PDB entry 6WDS | electron microscopy, 2.90 A resolution | chains B and C of the 6 polymer chains in the assembly

# Chain B
Molecule: viral protein 2
Source organism: Enterovirus D68
Reference sequence: A0A0A7X639 (A0A0A7X639_9ENTO); residues 1-248 here correspond to UniProt positions 70-317 (UniProt number = residue number + 69)
Chain sequence (248 residues; row label = number of the first residue in the row):
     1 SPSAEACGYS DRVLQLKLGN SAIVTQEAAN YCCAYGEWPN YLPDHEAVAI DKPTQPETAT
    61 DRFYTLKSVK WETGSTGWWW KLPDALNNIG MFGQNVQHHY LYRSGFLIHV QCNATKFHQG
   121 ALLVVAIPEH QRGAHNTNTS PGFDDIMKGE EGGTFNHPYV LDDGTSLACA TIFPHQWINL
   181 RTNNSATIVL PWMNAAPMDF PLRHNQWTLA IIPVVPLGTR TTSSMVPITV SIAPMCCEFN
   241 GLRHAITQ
Unresolved in the structure: 1-9, 248

# Chain C
Molecule: viral protein 3
Source organism: Enterovirus D68
Reference sequence: A0A097BW12 (A0A097BW12_9ENTO); residues 1-247 here correspond to UniProt positions 318-564 (UniProt number = residue number + 317)
Chain sequence (247 residues; each row starts with the number of its first residue):
     1 GVPTYLLPGS GQFLTTDDHS SAPALPCFNP TPEMHIPGQV RNMLEVVQVE SMMEINNTES
    61 AVGMERLKVD ISALTDVDQL LFNIPLDIQL DGPLRNTLVG NISRYYTHWS GSLEMTFMFC
   121 GSFMAAGKLI LCYTPPGGSC PTTRETAMLG THIVWDFGLQ SSVTLIIPWI SGSHYRMFNN
   181 DAKSTNANVG YVTCFMQTNL IVPSESSDTC SLIGFIAAKD DFSLRLMRDS PDIGQLDHLH
   241 AAEAAYQ
Unresolved in the structure: 246-247

# Chain B / chain C interface
Pairs across the interface (76):
  Tyr-35(B) with Pro-37(C), hydrophobic; Gly-38(C)
  Glu-37(B) with His-35(C), salt bridge; Pro-37(C)
  Glu-46(B) with Met-34(C); His-35(C)
  Lys-116(B) with Ser-122(C), hydrogen bond (backbone-side chain); Phe-123(C); Met-124(C), hydrogen bond (backbone-backbone)
  Phe-117(B) with Ser-122(C); Met-124(C), hydrophobic; Glu-205(C); Ser-206(C)
  His-118(B) with Ser-122(C)
  Gln-119(B) with Cys-120(C); Gly-121(C); Ser-122(C); Ser-207(C), hydrogen bond (side chain-backbone); Thr-209(C), hydrogen bond (side chain-backbone); Cys-210(C), hydrogen bond
  Leu-123(B) with Met-52(C), hydrophobic
  Asn-138(B) with His-240(C)
  Pro-158(B) with Met-64(C), hydrophobic
  Tyr-159(B) with Glu-54(C), hydrogen bond; Gly-63(C); Met-64(C); Arg-66(C)
  Ser-166(B) with Asn-96(C), hydrogen bond
  Leu-167(B) with Met-52(C); Met-64(C), hydrophobic; Leu-67(C), hydrophobic
  Ala-168(B) with Ser-51(C), hydrogen bond (backbone-side chain); Met-52(C), hydrogen bond (backbone-backbone)
  Cys-169(B) with Ser-51(C); Asn-96(C), hydrogen bond (side chain-backbone); Thr-97(C); Leu-98(C)
  Thr-171(B) with Val-49(C); Glu-50(C), hydrogen bond (side chain-backbone); Ser-51(C)
  Ile-172(B) with Leu-98(C), hydrophobic
  Trp-177(B) with Met-52(C), hydrophobic; Met-118(C), hydrophobic; Phe-215(C), hydrophobic
  Asn-179(B) with Phe-119(C), hydrogen bond (side chain-backbone); Cys-120(C)
  Arg-181(B) with Phe-119(C); Gly-121(C); Ser-122(C), hydrogen bond (side chain-backbone); Phe-123(C); Ala-125(C), hydrogen bond (side chain-backbone); Gly-158(C), hydrogen bond (side chain-backbone); Ser-161(C), hydrogen bond
  Thr-182(B) with Ser-161(C)
  Pro-191(B) with Pro-37(C), hydrophobic
  Trp-192(B) with Pro-37(C)
  Met-193(B) with Ile-36(C), hydrophobic; Pro-37(C)
  Asn-194(B) with Met-34(C); Ile-36(C)
  Ala-195(B) with Met-34(C)
  Ala-196(B) with Met-34(C)
  Ile-212(B) with Met-64(C), hydrophobic
  Pro-213(B) with Met-64(C)
  Val-214(B) with Ile-213(C), hydrophobic
  Val-215(B) with Cys-120(C), hydrophobic; Ile-213(C), hydrophobic
  Pro-216(B) with Lys-68(C)
  Thr-219(B) with Glu-205(C)
  Arg-220(B) with Val-202(C); Pro-203(C), hydrogen bond (side chain-backbone); Ser-204(C); Glu-205(C), hydrogen bond (backbone-backbone); Ser-206(C), hydrogen bond (side chain-backbone); Asp-208(C)
  Thr-221(B) with Glu-205(C), hydrogen bond
Also at the interface, not in a pair above, chain B (40 interface residues in all): Thr-76, Gly-120, Ala-121, Pro-197, Gly-218
Also at the interface, not in a pair above, chain C (45 interface residues in all): Val-46, Asn-101, Phe-157, Leu-159, Ser-211

# In short
The interface between chain B and chain C involves 40 residues on one side and 45 on the other; the contacts
include 20 hydrogen bonds and 1 salt bridge. Polar contacts include Glu-37(B)/His-35(C), Lys-116(B)/Ser-122(C)
and Gln-119(B)/Ser-207(C).
Chain B is viral protein 2 and chain C is viral protein 3, both from Enterovirus D68; the structure,
Enterovirus D68 in complex with human monoclonal antibody EV68-159, was determined by electron microscopy
together with 6WDT from the same study.
